PDB entry 1I3A | X-ray diffraction, 2.15 A resolution | chain A

== Chain A ==
Molecule: Ribonuclease hii
From: Archaeoglobus fulgidus
Notes: EC 3.1.26.4
Reference sequence: O29634 (RNH2_ARCFU); residues 1-205 here = UniProt positions 1-205
Amino-acid sequence (225 residues; each row starts with the number of its first residue; numbers below 1 keep their minus sign (Met-19 is residue -19)):
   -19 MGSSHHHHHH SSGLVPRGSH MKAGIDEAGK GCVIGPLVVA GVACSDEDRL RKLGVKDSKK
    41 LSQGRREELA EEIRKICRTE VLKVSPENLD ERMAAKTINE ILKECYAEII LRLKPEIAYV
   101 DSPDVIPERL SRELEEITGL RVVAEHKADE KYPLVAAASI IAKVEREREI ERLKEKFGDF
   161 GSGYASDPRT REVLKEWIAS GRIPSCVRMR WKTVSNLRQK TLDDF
Unresolved in the structure: -19 to 0, 201-205
Differences from the reference sequence: cloning artifact (-19 to 0)
Cystine bridges: Cys24-Cys57
Small-molecule neighbours: cobalt hexammine(III) (NCO): Asp6, Glu7, Ala8, Lys39, Asp101, Lys127, Asp129, Ser139
Curated features (UniProtKB/Swiss-Prot):
  - binding site (a divalent metal cation): Asp6, Glu7, Asp101
  - binding site (substrate): Arg46, Lys143, Arg146, Tyr164
  - mutagenesis: Asp6 (D6N: Loss of activity), Glu7 (E7N: Slight decrease of activity; E7Q: Loss of activity), Arg46 (R46A: Increases Km for RNA 60-fold), Asp101 (D101N: Loss of activity), Asp129 (D129N: Lowers activity by 50%), Lys143 (K143A: Decrease of activity. Increases Km for RNA 30-fold), Arg146 (R146A: Decrease of activity. Increases Km for RNA 26-fold), Tyr164 (Y164A: Loss of activity. Increases Km for RNA 44-fold)
Reported in the primary citation:
  - binding site for cobalt hexammine(III): Asp6, Glu7, Asp101, Asp129
  - cobalt hexammine(III) coordination: Asp6, Glu7, Asp101
  - mutagenesis - D6N, E7Q, D101N: abolished catalytic activity
  - mutagenesis - D129N: decreased catalytic activity

== Overview ==
Bound to chain A: cobalt hexammine(III). UniProt lists 3 divalent metal cation-binding residues, 4
substrate-binding residues and 8 mutagenesis sites. From the paper: a binding site for cobalt hexammine(III)
at Asp6, Glu7 and Asp101 among others; D6N, E7Q and D101N abolish catalytic activity.
Chain A is Ribonuclease hii (Archaeoglobus fulgidus); the structure, Rnase hii from archaeoglobus fulgidus
with cobalt hexammine chloride, was determined by X-ray diffraction together with 1I39 from the same study.
